Entry 8ZYO (electron microscopy, 3.29 A resolution); this record covers chains A and B of the 4 polymer chains in the assembly.

[Chain A (and B)]
Protein: Potassium voltage-gated channel subfamily H member 2
From: Homo sapiens
Notes: chain B of this document is another copy of the same molecule, construct and numbering; everything in this record applies to it too
Reference sequence: Q12809 (KCNH2_HUMAN); the construct lacks a stretch of the UniProt sequence, so the offset changes along the chain: 211-350 = UniProt 1-140; 351-870 = UniProt 351-870; 871-1024 = UniProt 1006-1159
Chain sequence (820 residues; each row starts with the number of its first residue):
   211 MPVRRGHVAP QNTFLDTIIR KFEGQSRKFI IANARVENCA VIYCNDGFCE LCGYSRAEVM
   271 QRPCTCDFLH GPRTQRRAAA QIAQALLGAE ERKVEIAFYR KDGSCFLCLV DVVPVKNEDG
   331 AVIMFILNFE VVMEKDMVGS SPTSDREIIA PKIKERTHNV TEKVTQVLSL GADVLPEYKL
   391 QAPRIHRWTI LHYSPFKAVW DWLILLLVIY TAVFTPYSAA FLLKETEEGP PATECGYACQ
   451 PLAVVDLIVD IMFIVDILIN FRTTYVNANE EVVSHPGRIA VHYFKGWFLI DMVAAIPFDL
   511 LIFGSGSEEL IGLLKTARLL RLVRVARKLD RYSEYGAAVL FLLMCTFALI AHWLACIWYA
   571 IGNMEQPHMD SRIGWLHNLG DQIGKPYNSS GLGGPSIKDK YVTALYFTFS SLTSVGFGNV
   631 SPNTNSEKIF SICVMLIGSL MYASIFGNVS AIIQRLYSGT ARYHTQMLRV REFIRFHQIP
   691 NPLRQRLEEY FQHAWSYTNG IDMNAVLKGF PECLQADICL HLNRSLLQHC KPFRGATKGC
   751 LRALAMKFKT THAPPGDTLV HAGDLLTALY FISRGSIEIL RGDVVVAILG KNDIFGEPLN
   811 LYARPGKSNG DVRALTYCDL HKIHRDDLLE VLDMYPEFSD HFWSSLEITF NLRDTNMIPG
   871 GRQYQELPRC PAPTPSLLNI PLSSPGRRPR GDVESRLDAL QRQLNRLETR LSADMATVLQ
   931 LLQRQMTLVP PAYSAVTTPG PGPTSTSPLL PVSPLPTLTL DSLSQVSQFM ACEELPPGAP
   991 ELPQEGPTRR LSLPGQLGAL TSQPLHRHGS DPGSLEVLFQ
Unresolved in the structure: 211-406, 435-451, 472-486, 511-519, 579-581, 598-602, 666-1030 (chain B: 211-406, 435-451, 472-497, 511-519, 579-581, 598-602, 666-1030)
Construct notes: expression tag (1025-1030)
Residues lining bound ligands: XB7 (1-[(4-fluorophenyl)methyl]-N-{1-[2-(4-methoxyphenyl)ethyl]piperidin-4-yl}-1H-benzimidazol-2-amine): Phe-557, Leu-622, Thr-623, Ser-624, Gly-648, Tyr-652, Phe-656

[Interface between chain A and chain B]
Contacting residue pairs - 38 pairs, chain A then chain B:
  Ile-583(A) / Gln-592(B)
  Ile-583(A) / Ile-593(B)
  Phe-617(A) / Phe-627(B)  hydrophobic
  Ser-621(A) / Val-625(B)
  Ser-621(A) / Phe-627(B)
  Ser-624(A) / Thr-623(B)
  Ser-624(A) / Ser-624(B)
  Ser-624(A) / Val-625(B)
  Val-625(A) / Val-625(B)
  Gly-626(A) / Val-625(B)
  Gly-626(A) / Gly-626(B)
  Gly-628(A) / Phe-627(B)
  Ser-631(A) / Asn-629(B)  hydrogen bond
  Pro-632(A) / Tyr-616(B)
  Pro-632(A) / Phe-627(B)
  Pro-632(A) / Asn-629(B)  hydrogen bond (backbone-side chain)
  Asn-633(A) / Gln-592(B)
  Asn-633(A) / Ile-593(B)
  Asn-635(A) / Lys-608(B)
  Asn-635(A) / Asp-609(B)
  Asn-635(A) / Val-612(B)
  Lys-638(A) / Leu-589(B)
  Lys-638(A) / Val-612(B)
  Lys-638(A) / Thr-613(B)  hydrogen bond
  Lys-638(A) / Tyr-616(B)
  Ile-642(A) / Tyr-616(B)  hydrophobic
  Ile-642(A) / Phe-619(B)  hydrophobic
  Met-645(A) / Phe-619(B)
  Met-645(A) / Ser-620(B)
  Met-645(A) / Val-625(B)  hydrophobic
  Met-645(A) / Phe-627(B)  hydrophobic
  Leu-646(A) / Phe-619(B)  hydrophobic
  Ser-649(A) / Tyr-652(B)
  Ser-649(A) / Phe-656(B)
  Leu-650(A) / Met-554(B)  hydrophobic
  Ala-653(A) / Phe-656(B)  hydrophobic
  Ala-653(A) / Ser-660(B)  hydrogen bond (backbone-side chain)
  Ser-654(A) / Ile-663(B)
Also at the interface, not in a pair above, chain A (24 interface residues in all): Arg-582, Ile-639, Ser-641, Tyr-652, Asn-658
Also at the interface, not in a pair above, chain B (26 interface residues in all): Phe-557, Asp-591, Gly-594, Leu-615, Gln-664

[Summary]
The interface between chain A and chain B involves 24 residues on one side and 26 on the other, with 4
hydrogen bonds. Polar pairs include Ser-631(A)/Asn-629(B), Pro-632(A)/Asn-629(B) and Lys-638(A)/Thr-613(B).
Ligands of chain A: compound XB7.
Both chains are Potassium voltage-gated channel subfamily H member 2 (Homo sapiens). Entry 8ZYO (Cryo-EM
Structure of astemizole-bound hERG Channel) was determined by electron microscopy, deposited together with
8ZYN, 8ZYP and 8ZYQ.
